PDB entry 1UMX | X-ray diffraction, 2.80 A resolution | chains L and M of the 3 polymer chains in the assembly

[Chain L]
Molecule: Reaction center protein L chain
Organism: Rhodobacter sphaeroides
Reference sequence: P02954 (RCEL_RHOSH); residues 1-281 here = UniProt positions 1-281
Amino-acid sequence (281 residues; row label = number of the first residue in the row):
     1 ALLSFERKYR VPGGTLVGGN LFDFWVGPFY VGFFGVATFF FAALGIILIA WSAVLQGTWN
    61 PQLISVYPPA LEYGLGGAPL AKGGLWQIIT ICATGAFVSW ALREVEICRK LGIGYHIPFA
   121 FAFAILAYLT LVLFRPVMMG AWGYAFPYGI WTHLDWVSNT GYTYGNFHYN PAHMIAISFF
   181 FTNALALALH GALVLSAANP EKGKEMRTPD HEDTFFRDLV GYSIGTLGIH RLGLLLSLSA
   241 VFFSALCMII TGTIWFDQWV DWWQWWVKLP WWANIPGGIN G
Metal / ion sites: bacteriochlorophyll a Mg site 1 near His153 (its only coordinating residue here); bacteriochlorophyll a Mg site 2 near His173 (its only coordinating residue here); Fe ion: His190, His230 (shared with His219(M), Glu234(M), His266(M) of chain M)
Ligand contacts:
  - bacteriochlorophyll a (BCL), molecule 1: Ile46, Tyr128, Leu131, Phe146, Ile150, Trp151, His153, Leu154, Trp156, Val157
  - bacteriochlorophyll a (BCL), molecule 2: Phe97, Ala124, Ile125, Ala127, Tyr128, Leu131, Trp156, Val157, Ser158, Thr160, Gly161, Tyr162, Asn166, Phe167, His168, His173, Ala176, Ile177, Phe180, Phe181, Val241, Ser244, Ala245, Cys247, Met248
  - bacteriochlorophyll a (BCL), molecule 3: Val157, Tyr162, His168, Phe181
  - bacteriochlorophyll a (BCL), molecule 4: His168, Met174, Ile177, Ser178, Phe181, Thr182
  - bacteriopheophytin b (BPB), molecule 1: Phe41, Ala42, Gly45, Ile49, Ile89, Cys92, Ala93, Ala96, Phe97, Trp100, Glu104, Ile117, Ala120, Phe121, Phe123, Ala124, Tyr128, Phe146, Tyr148, Gly149, Ile150, His153, Ser237, Leu238, Val241
  - bacteriopheophytin b (BPB), molecule 2: Phe181, Ala184, Leu185, Ala188, Leu189, Phe216, Leu219, Val220
  - ubiquinone-10 (U10): Phe29, Tyr30, Val31, Gly35, Thr38, Phe39, Trp100, Arg103

[Chain M]
Molecule: Reaction center protein M chain
Organism: Rhodobacter sphaeroides
Reference sequence: P02953 (RCEM_RHOSH); numbering as in UniProt (aligned over 1-307)
Amino-acid sequence (307 residues; numbered 1 to 307; the number before each row is that of its first residue):
     1 AEYQNIFSQV QVRGPADLGM TEDVNLANRS GVGPFSTLLG WFGNAQLGPI YLGSLGVLSL
    61 FSGLMWFFTI GIWFWYQAGW NPAVFLRDLF FFSLEPPAPE YGLSFAAPLK EGGLWLIASF
   121 FMFVAVWSWW GRTYLRAQAL GMGKHTAWAF LSAIWLWMVL GFIRPILMGS WSEAVPYGIF
   181 SHLDWTNNFS LVHGNLFYNP FHGLSIAFLY GSALLFAMHG ATILAVSRFG GERELEQIAD
   241 RGTAAERAAL FWRWTMGFNA TMEGIHLWAI WMAVLVTLTG GIGILLSGTV VDNWYVWGQN
   301 HGMAPLN
Not modelled in the structure: 304-307
Differences from the reference sequence: engineered mutation Leu267 (Arg in P02953)
Metal / ion sites: bacteriochlorophyll a Mg site 1 near His182 (its only coordinating residue here); bacteriochlorophyll a Mg site 2 near His202 (its only coordinating residue here); Fe ion: His219, Glu234, His266 (shared with His190(L), His230(L) of chain L)
Ligand contacts:
  - bacteriochlorophyll a (BCL), molecule 1: Trp66, Met122, Val126, Phe150, Ala153, Ile154, Leu156, Trp157, Leu160, Trp185, Thr186, Asn187, Phe189, Ser190, Leu196, Phe197, His202, Ser205, Ile206, Leu209, Tyr210, Val276, Thr277, Gly280, Gly281, Gly283, Ile284
  - bacteriochlorophyll a (BCL), molecule 2: Phe67, Met122, Trp157, Leu160, Val175, Ile179, His182, Leu183, Trp185, Thr186
  - bacteriochlorophyll a (BCL), molecule 3: Phe197, Gly203, Ile206, Ala207, Tyr210, Gly211, Leu214
  - bacteriopheophytin b (BPB), molecule 1: Ser59, Gly63, Leu64, Trp66, Phe67, Phe68, Ala125, Val126, Trp129, Thr133, Thr146, Ala149, Phe150, Ala153, Ala273, Val274, Val276, Thr277
  - bacteriopheophytin b (BPB), molecule 2: Tyr210, Ala213, Leu214, Ala217, Met218, Trp252, Thr255, Met256
  - speroidenone (SPN): Trp66, Phe67, Phe68, Ile70, Gly71, Phe74, Trp75, Phe85, Leu89, Phe105, Trp115, Ser119, Phe120, Met122, Phe123, Trp157, Met158, Leu160, Gly161, Phe162, Trp171, Val175, Tyr177, Gly178, Ile179, His182
  - ubiquinone-10 (U10): Leu214, Leu215, Met218, His219, Thr222, Ile223, Ala245, Ala248, Ala249, Trp252, Met256, Phe258, Asn259, Ala260, Thr261, Met262, Ile265, Trp268, Met272

[Chain L / chain M interface]
Contacting residue pairs (191):
  Ala1(L) with Arg253(M), hydrogen bond (backbone-side chain)
  Leu3(L) with Arg253(M); Asn259(M)
  Phe5(L) with Arg241(M); Glu246(M)
  Glu6(L) with Leu250(M); Arg253(M), salt bridge; Trp254(M), hydrogen bond
  Lys8(L) with Glu246(M), salt bridge
  Tyr9(L) with Thr243(M), hydrogen bond; Glu246(M), hydrogen bond; Arg247(M); Leu250(M), hydrophobic; Trp254(M)
  Arg10(L) with Arg253(M); Trp254(M)
  Trp25(L) with Trp254(M)
  Pro28(L) with Arg253(M); Trp254(M); Gly257(M)
  Phe29(L) with Trp254(M); Met256(M); Gly257(M)
  Tyr30(L) with Trp254(M), hydrogen bond (backbone-backbone)
  Trp100(L) with Thr255(M)
  Arg103(L) with Trp254(M), hydrogen bond (side chain-backbone); Thr255(M), hydrogen bond (side chain-backbone)
  Glu104(L) with Phe251(M); Thr255(M)
  Ile107(L) with Phe251(M), hydrophobic; Trp254(M); Thr255(M)
  Lys110(L) with Trp254(M)
  Leu111(L) with Arg247(M), hydrogen bond (backbone-side chain); Phe251(M); Trp254(M), hydrophobic
  Gly112(L) with Arg228(M), hydrogen bond (backbone-side chain); Phe229(M)
  Ile113(L) with Ala225(M); Val226(M), hydrophobic; Arg228(M); Phe229(M), hydrophobic
  Gly114(L) with Ala225(M), hydrogen bond (backbone-backbone); Arg228(M)
  Tyr115(L) with Glu2(M)
  His116(L) with Gln4(M), hydrogen bond (side chain-backbone); Ala221(M); Leu224(M); Ala225(M)
  Ile117(L) with Ala221(M), hydrophobic; Thr222(M); Phe251(M), hydrophobic; Trp252(M), hydrophobic
  Trp151(L) with Phe197(M)
  Leu154(L) with Phe197(M)
  Val157(L) with Phe197(M), hydrophobic
  Ser158(L) with Phe197(M)
  Tyr162(L) with Asn187(M), hydrogen bond; Leu191(M)
  Asn166(L) with Asn187(M)
  His168(L) with Leu183(M), hydrogen bond (side chain-backbone); Thr186(M); Asn187(M)
  Tyr169(L) with Phe180(M), hydrophobic; Asp184(M), hydrogen bond
  Met174(L) with Phe180(M), hydrophobic; Leu183(M), hydrophobic
  Phe180(L) with Ala213(M), hydrophobic
  Asn183(L) with Ser212(M); Ala213(M); Phe216(M)
  Ala184(L) with Ala273(M)
  Ala186(L) with Phe216(M)
  Leu187(L) with Ser212(M); Phe216(M), hydrophobic; Ala269(M); Ala273(M), hydrophobic
  Ala188(L) with Ala273(M)
  His190(L) with His219(M), hydrogen bond; Glu234(M), salt bridge; His266(M), hydrogen bond
  Gly191(L) with His266(M)
  Ala192(L) with His145(M); Thr146(M); Ile270(M), hydrophobic
  Val194(L) with Glu234(M); Leu235(M); His266(M)
  Leu195(L) with His145(M); Glu263(M); His266(M); Leu267(M), hydrophobic; Ile270(M), hydrophobic
  Ser196(L) with Met142(M); Gly143(M), hydrogen bond (backbone-backbone); His145(M)
  Ala197(L) with Met142(M), hydrophobic; Leu235(M), hydrophobic
  Asn199(L) with Gly143(M); Glu263(M), hydrogen bond
  Pro200(L) with Gly141(M); Gly143(M)
  Glu201(L) with Gln138(M); Gly141(M), hydrogen bond (backbone-backbone); Met142(M); Lys144(M), salt bridge
  Met206(L) with Ile238(M), hydrophobic
  Arg207(L) with Glu22(M), salt bridge; Leu140(M), hydrogen bond (side chain-backbone); Gly141(M), hydrogen bond (side chain-backbone); Leu235(M)
  Asp210(L) with Met20(M)
  His211(L) with Met20(M); Glu22(M), salt bridge; Met142(M)
  Asp213(L) with Asn44(M)
  Thr214(L) with Gly19(M); Met20(M), hydrogen bond (side chain-backbone); Arg29(M)
  Phe215(L) with Thr133(M); Arg136(M); Ala137(M); Leu140(M), hydrophobic
  Arg217(L) with Asp17(M), salt bridge; Gln46(M); Gly48(M); Pro49(M); Ile50(M)
  Asp218(L) with Arg29(M), salt bridge; Ile50(M); Tyr51(M), hydrogen bond (backbone-backbone); Arg132(M), hydrogen bond (backbone-side chain)
  Leu219(L) with Trp129(M); Arg132(M), hydrogen bond (backbone-side chain); Thr133(M)
  Gly221(L) with Gly48(M), hydrogen bond (backbone-backbone); Ile50(M)
  Tyr222(L) with Leu39(M), hydrophobic; Asn44(M), hydrogen bond (side chain-backbone); Gln46(M); Leu47(M), hydrophobic
  Ser223(L) with Asn44(M)
  Ile224(L) with Gly43(M); Asn44(M), hydrogen bond (backbone-backbone)
  Gly225(L) with Asn44(M)
  Thr226(L) with Glu232(M), hydrogen bond (side chain-backbone)
  Leu227(L) with Asn5(M); Leu224(M), hydrophobic
  Gly228(L) with Phe42(M)
  Ile229(L) with Phe216(M)
  His230(L) with His219(M), hydrogen bond; Ile223(M); Glu234(M), salt bridge
  Arg231(L) with Tyr3(M), hydrogen bond; Asn5(M), hydrogen bond (side chain-backbone); Ile6(M), hydrogen bond (side chain-backbone); Phe7(M), hydrogen bond (side chain-backbone); Ser8(M), hydrogen bond; Trp41(M); Phe42(M), hydrogen bond (side chain-backbone)
  Leu232(L) with Phe42(M)
  Gly233(L) with Phe216(M)
  Leu234(L) with Leu224(M), hydrophobic
  Leu235(L) with Phe42(M), hydrophobic
  Ser237(L) with Ala213(M), hydrogen bond (side chain-backbone); Phe216(M); Ala217(M)
  Trp263(L) with Phe90(M), hydrophobic; Phe180(M), hydrophobic
  Trp266(L) with Leu86(M), hydrogen bond (side chain-backbone); Arg87(M), hydrogen bond (side chain-backbone)
  Val267(L) with Arg87(M); Asp88(M)
  Trp272(L) with Ala83(M); Leu86(M), hydrophobic; Arg87(M), hydrogen bond (backbone-side chain)
  Ile275(L) with Asn81(M); Ala83(M), hydrophobic; Val84(M), hydrophobic; Arg87(M), hydrogen bond (backbone-side chain)
  Pro276(L) with Val84(M)
  Gly277(L) with Arg87(M), hydrogen bond (backbone-side chain)
  Gly278(L) with Gln77(M); Val84(M); Asp88(M)
  Ile279(L) with Asp88(M), hydrogen bond (backbone-side chain); Phe91(M), hydrophobic
  Asn280(L) with Arg87(M); Asp88(M), hydrogen bond (backbone-side chain); Phe91(M)
  Gly281(L) with Arg87(M)
Other interface residues (no listed pair), chain L (98 interface residues in all): Leu2, Cys108, Ala120, Asp155, Phe181, Leu189, Leu193, Ala198, Lys204, Thr208, Pro209, Glu212, Val220
Other interface residues (no listed pair), chain M (101 interface residues in all): Val24, Ala78, Phe92, Ala149, Tyr198, Leu209, Tyr210, Leu215, Met218, Gly220, Ala239, Ala249, Met272

[Overview]
The interface between chain L and chain M involves 98 residues on one side and 101 on the other; the contacts
include 44 hydrogen bonds and 9 salt bridges. Polar contacts include Glu6(L)-Arg253(M), Lys8(L)-Glu246(M) and
His190(L)-Glu234(M).
Chain L is Reaction center protein L chain and chain M is Reaction center protein M chain, both from
Rhodobacter sphaeroides; the structure, Photosynthetic reaction center mutant with arg M267 replaced with leu
(chain M, R267L), was determined by X-ray diffraction.
